Entry 5VKH (X-ray diffraction, 2.25 A resolution); this record covers chains B and C of the 3 polymer chains in the assembly.

== Chain B ==
Molecule: Antibody Light Chain
Organism: Mus musculus
Notes: antibody fragment or engineered binder
Sequence (212 residues; row label = number of the first residue in the row):
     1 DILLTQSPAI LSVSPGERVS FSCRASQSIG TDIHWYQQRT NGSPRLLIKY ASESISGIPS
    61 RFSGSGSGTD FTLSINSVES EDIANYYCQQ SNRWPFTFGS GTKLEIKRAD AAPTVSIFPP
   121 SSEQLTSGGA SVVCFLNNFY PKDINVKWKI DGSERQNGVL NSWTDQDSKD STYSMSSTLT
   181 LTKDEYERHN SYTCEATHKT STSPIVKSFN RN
Cystine bridges: Cys23-Cys88, Cys134-Cys194

== Chain C ==
Molecule: pH-gated potassium channel KcsA
Organism: Streptomyces lividans
Reference sequence: P0A334 (KCSA_STRLI); numbering as in UniProt (aligned over 22-124)
Sequence (103 residues; numbered 22 to 124; the number before each row is that of its first residue):
    22 SALHWRAAGA ATVLLVIVLL AGSYLAVLAE RGAPGAQLIT YPRALWWSVE TATTVGYGDL
    82 APVTLWGRCV AVVVMVAGIT SAGLVTAALA TWFVGREQER RGH
Construct notes: engineered mutation Ala82 (Tyr in P0A334), Ala103 (Phe in P0A334); conflict Cys90 (Leu in P0A334)
Bound ions: K+ site 1: Thr75, Val76; K+ site 2 near Thr75 (its only coordinating residue here); K+ site 3: Val76, Gly77; K+ site 4: Gly77, Tyr78
Ligand contacts:
  - 1EM ((1S)-2-hydroxy-1-[(nonanoyloxy)methyl]ethyl myristate): Leu41, Ser44, Tyr45, Tyr62, Pro63, Arg64, Leu66, Trp67, Val70, Val84, Thr85, Leu86, Arg89, Val93
  - nonan-1-ol (F09): Leu46, Leu49, Ala50, Trp87, Cys90, Val91, Val94
Swiss-Prot annotation at these positions:
  - motif: Thr75 to Asp80 (Selectivity filter)
  - mutagenesis: Glu71 (E71A: Prevents channel inactivation)

== Interface between chain B and chain C ==
Pairs across the interface - 20 pairs, chain B then chain C:
  Asp1(B) with Pro55(C)
  Asp32(B) with Arg64(C), salt bridge
  Tyr50(B) with Arg64(C)
  Ser91(B) with Ile60(C)
  Asn92(B) with Ala57(C); Gln58(C), hydrogen bond; Ile60(C)
  Arg93(B) with Gly56(C), hydrogen bond (side chain-backbone); Ala57(C); Gln58(C); Ile60(C)
  Trp94(B) with Arg52(C); Gly53(C); Ala54(C); Pro55(C); Gly56(C), hydrogen bond (backbone-backbone); Ala57(C), hydrogen bond (backbone-backbone); Ile60(C)
  Phe96(B) with Arg52(C); Ile60(C), hydrophobic

== Summary ==
8 residues of chain B face 9 of chain C across their interface, with 4 hydrogen bonds and 1 salt bridge. Polar
pairs include Asp32(B)-Arg64(C), Asn92(B)-Gln58(C) and Arg93(B)-Gly56(C). Chain C binds nonan-1-ol and
compound 1EM. UniProt lists one mutagenesis site on chain C.
Here chain B is Antibody Light Chain (Mus musculus) and chain C is pH-gated potassium channel KcsA
(Streptomyces lividans). Entry 5VKH (Closed conformation of KcsA Y82A-F103A mutant) was determined by X-ray
diffraction together with 5VK6 and 5VKE from the same study.
